8BP8 - chains A and B of the 31 polymer chains in the assembly; structure by electron microscopy, 2.70 A resolution.

Chain A (and B):
Protein: Outer capsid protein VP4
From: Rotavirus A
Notes: chain B of this document is another copy of the same molecule, construct and numbering; everything in this record applies to it too
Reference sequence: A0A1Q2TSK9 (A0A1Q2TSK9_9VIRU); numbering as in UniProt (aligned over 1-776)
Amino-acid sequence (776 residues; row label = number of the first residue in the row):
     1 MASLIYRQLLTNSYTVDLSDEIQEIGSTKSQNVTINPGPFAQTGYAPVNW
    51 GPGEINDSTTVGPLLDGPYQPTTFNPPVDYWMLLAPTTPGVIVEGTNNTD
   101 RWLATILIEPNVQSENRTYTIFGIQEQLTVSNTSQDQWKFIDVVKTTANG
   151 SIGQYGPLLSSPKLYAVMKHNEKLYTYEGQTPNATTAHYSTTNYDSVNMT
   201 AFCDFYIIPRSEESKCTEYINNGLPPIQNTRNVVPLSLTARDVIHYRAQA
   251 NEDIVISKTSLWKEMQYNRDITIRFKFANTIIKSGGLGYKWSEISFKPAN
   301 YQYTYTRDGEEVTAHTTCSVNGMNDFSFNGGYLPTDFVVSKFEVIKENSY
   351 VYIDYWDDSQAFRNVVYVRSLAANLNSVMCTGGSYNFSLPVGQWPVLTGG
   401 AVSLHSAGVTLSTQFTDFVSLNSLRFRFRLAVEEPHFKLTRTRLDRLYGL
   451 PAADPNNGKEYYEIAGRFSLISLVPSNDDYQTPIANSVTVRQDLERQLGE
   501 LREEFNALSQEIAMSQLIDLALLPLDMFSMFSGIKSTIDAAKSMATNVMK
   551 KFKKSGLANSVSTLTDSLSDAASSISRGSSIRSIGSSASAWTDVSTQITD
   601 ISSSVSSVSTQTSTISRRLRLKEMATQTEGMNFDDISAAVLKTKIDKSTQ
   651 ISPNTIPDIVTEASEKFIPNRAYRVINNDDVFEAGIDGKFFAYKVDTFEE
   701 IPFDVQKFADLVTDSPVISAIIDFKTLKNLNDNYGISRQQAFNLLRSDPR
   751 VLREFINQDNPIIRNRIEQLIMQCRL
Unresolved in the structure: 1, 225-249, 478-493, 597-604 (chain B: 225-249, 599-605)
Sequence notes: conflict T185 (Arg in A0A1Q2TSK9), M323 (Val in A0A1Q2TSK9), S737 (Thr in A0A1Q2TSK9), R738 (Lys in A0A1Q2TSK9)

How chain A and chain B interact:
Contacting residue pairs (240):
  L10(A) - F528(B)
  T11(A) - Q8(B)
  T11(A) - D526(B)  hydrogen bond
  T11(A) - M527(B)
  Y14(A) - N12(B)  hydrogen bond
  Y14(A) - T15(B)
  Y14(A) - M527(B)  hydrophobic
  Y14(A) - A545(B)  hydrophobic
  D17(A) - S543(B)
  L18(A) - T15(B)
  L18(A) - S19(B)
  L18(A) - I22(B)  hydrophobic
  E21(A) - I22(B)
  I22(A) - I22(B)  hydrophobic
  I25(A) - G26(B)
  G26(A) - Q31(B)  hydrogen bond (backbone-side chain)
  S27(A) - Q31(B)
  T28(A) - Q31(B)
  K29(A) - N32(B)
  K29(A) - V33(B)
  K29(A) - T34(B)  hydrogen bond (backbone-backbone)
  S30(A) - V33(B)
  S30(A) - T34(B)
  S30(A) - N36(B)
  Q31(A) - V33(B)
  Q31(A) - T34(B)  hydrogen bond (backbone-backbone)
  Q31(A) - I35(B)
  Q31(A) - N36(B)  hydrogen bond (backbone-backbone)
  Q31(A) - I484(B)
  N32(A) - N36(B)  hydrogen bond
  N32(A) - I484(B)  hydrogen bond (backbone-backbone)
  V33(A) - I35(B)  hydrophobic
  V33(A) - N36(B)
  V33(A) - G38(B)
  V33(A) - Q481(B)
  V33(A) - T482(B)
  V33(A) - P483(B)
  T34(A) - Y480(B)
  T34(A) - Q481(B)  hydrogen bond (backbone-backbone)
  T34(A) - T482(B)  hydrogen bond (backbone-backbone)
  I35(A) - P39(B)
  I35(A) - Y480(B)
  N36(A) - F40(B)
  N36(A) - L261(B)
  N36(A) - N477(B)  hydrogen bond (side chain-backbone)
  N36(A) - D478(B)
  N36(A) - Y480(B)
  P37(A) - Y480(B)
  G44(A) - R369(B)  hydrogen bond (backbone-side chain)
  Y45(A) - R369(B)
  A46(A) - R369(B)
  E54(A) - R427(B)  salt bridge
  I55(A) - N56(B)
  N56(A) - N56(B)
  D57(A) - N56(B)  hydrogen bond
  D57(A) - N321(B)
  T59(A) - M323(B)  hydrogen bond (side chain-backbone)
  T59(A) - N324(B)
  T59(A) - D325(B)  hydrogen bond
  T59(A) - K341(B)  hydrogen bond (backbone-side chain)
  V61(A) - D325(B)
  V61(A) - F326(B)  hydrophobic
  P68(A) - N329(B)
  P68(A) - G331(B)
  P68(A) - R443(B)
  Q70(A) - Q70(B)
  Q70(A) - Y332(B)
  Q70(A) - L333(B)
  P71(A) - Q70(B)
  T72(A) - Q70(B)
  Y206(A) - R443(B)  hydrogen bond
  A250(A) - N268(B)
  A250(A) - R269(B)
  A250(A) - D270(B)  hydrogen bond (backbone-backbone)
  A250(A) - D308(B)
  A250(A) - R467(B)
  N251(A) - N268(B)
  N251(A) - D308(B)
  E252(A) - N268(B)  hydrogen bond (backbone-backbone)
  D253(A) - M265(B)
  D253(A) - Q266(B)
  D253(A) - Y267(B)
  D253(A) - N268(B)
  I254(A) - M265(B)
  I254(A) - Q266(B)  hydrogen bond (backbone-backbone)
  V255(A) - K263(B)
  I256(A) - E264(B)  hydrogen bond (backbone-backbone)
  I256(A) - M265(B)
  I256(A) - Q266(B)
  I256(A) - I471(B)  hydrophobic
  S257(A) - K263(B)
  S257(A) - E264(B)  hydrogen bond
  T259(A) - L261(B)
  T259(A) - W262(B)
  T259(A) - D478(B)  hydrogen bond
  S260(A) - S260(B)
  S260(A) - L261(B)
  S260(A) - W262(B)  hydrogen bond (backbone-backbone)
  L261(A) - T259(B)
  L261(A) - S260(B)
  W262(A) - T259(B)
  W262(A) - S260(B)  hydrogen bond (backbone-backbone)
  W262(A) - W262(B)
  W262(A) - L473(B)
  K263(A) - S257(B)
  E264(A) - T43(B)
  E264(A) - I256(B)
  E264(A) - S257(B)  hydrogen bond
  M265(A) - I254(B)
  M265(A) - V255(B)  hydrophobic
  Q266(A) - D253(B)
  Q266(A) - I254(B)  hydrogen bond (backbone-backbone)
  Q266(A) - I256(B)
  Y267(A) - D253(B)
  N268(A) - A250(B)
  N268(A) - E252(B)  hydrogen bond (backbone-backbone)
  N268(A) - I254(B)
  R269(A) - A250(B)
  R269(A) - N251(B)
  R269(A) - E252(B)
  D270(A) - A250(B)
  K290(A) - Y332(B)  hydrogen bond
  E293(A) - K341(B)  salt bridge
  D308(A) - A250(B)  hydrogen bond (side chain-backbone)
  D308(A) - N251(B)  hydrogen bond (side chain-backbone)
  N321(A) - N56(B)
  N321(A) - D57(B)
  G322(A) - D57(B)  hydrogen bond (backbone-backbone)
  M323(A) - S58(B)
  M323(A) - T59(B)  hydrogen bond (backbone-side chain)
  N324(A) - T59(B)  hydrogen bond
  D325(A) - T59(B)
  D325(A) - T60(B)
  D325(A) - V61(B)
  D325(A) - G62(B)
  F326(A) - V61(B)
  S327(A) - V61(B)  hydrogen bond (side chain-backbone)
  S327(A) - G62(B)  hydrogen bond (side chain-backbone)
  S327(A) - L65(B)
  N329(A) - P68(B)
  G330(A) - P68(B)
  G331(A) - P68(B)
  Y332(A) - G67(B)  hydrogen bond (side chain-backbone)
  Y332(A) - P68(B)
  Y332(A) - Y69(B)
  Y332(A) - Q70(B)
  Y332(A) - K290(B)
  Y332(A) - Y332(B)  hydrophobic
  L333(A) - Q70(B)
  S340(A) - V61(B)
  K341(A) - V61(B)
  K341(A) - S292(B)  hydrogen bond (side chain-backbone)
  K341(A) - E293(B)  salt bridge
  K341(A) - S340(B)
  K341(A) - K341(B)
  F342(A) - V61(B)
  Y352(A) - E54(B)  hydrogen bond
  Y367(A) - Y367(B)
  Y367(A) - V368(B)
  Y367(A) - R369(B)
  V368(A) - Y367(B)
  V368(A) - F415(B)  hydrophobic
  R369(A) - G44(B)
  R369(A) - Y45(B)
  R369(A) - A46(B)
  R369(A) - P47(B)
  R369(A) - Y367(B)
  R369(A) - F415(B)
  S370(A) - F415(B)
  S370(A) - F418(B)
  L371(A) - F415(B)
  G408(A) - F415(B)
  V409(A) - T413(B)
  V409(A) - Q414(B)
  V409(A) - F415(B)  hydrogen bond (backbone-backbone)
  T410(A) - S412(B)
  T410(A) - T413(B)
  T410(A) - Q414(B)
  L411(A) - T413(B)
  L411(A) - F415(B)  hydrophobic
  S412(A) - L411(B)
  S412(A) - S412(B)
  T413(A) - V409(B)
  T413(A) - T410(B)
  T413(A) - L411(B)  hydrogen bond (backbone-backbone)
  Q414(A) - V409(B)
  Q414(A) - T410(B)
  Q414(A) - R427(B)
  F415(A) - V368(B)  hydrophobic
  F415(A) - R369(B)
  F415(A) - S370(B)
  F415(A) - L371(B)  hydrophobic
  F415(A) - G408(B)
  F415(A) - V409(B)  hydrogen bond (backbone-backbone)
  R427(A) - E54(B)  salt bridge
  R427(A) - Q414(B)  hydrogen bond
  R427(A) - R425(B)
  R443(A) - P68(B)
  R443(A) - Y206(B)  hydrogen bond
  I471(A) - I256(B)  hydrophobic
  L473(A) - W262(B)  hydrophobic
  L473(A) - Y367(B)  hydrophobic
  S476(A) - T259(B)
  A558(A) - F528(B)
  V561(A) - F528(B)  hydrophobic
  V561(A) - S529(B)
  S562(A) - F528(B)
  S562(A) - S532(B)  hydrogen bond
  T565(A) - L525(B)
  T565(A) - S529(B)
  T565(A) - K642(B)
  L568(A) - D519(B)
  L568(A) - L523(B)  hydrophobic
  S569(A) - K642(B)
  S569(A) - T643(B)
  S569(A) - D646(B)  hydrogen bond
  A571(A) - Q516(B)
  A572(A) - E511(B)
  A572(A) - I512(B)
  A572(A) - A513(B)  hydrogen bond (backbone-backbone)
  A572(A) - Q516(B)
  A572(A) - L517(B)
  A572(A) - T643(B)
  S573(A) - E511(B)
  S573(A) - T643(B)
  S573(A) - K647(B)
  I575(A) - I512(B)
  I575(A) - A513(B)
  S576(A) - E511(B)
  S587(A) - R753(B)
  S587(A) - N757(B)  hydrogen bond
  A588(A) - Q516(B)  hydrogen bond (backbone-side chain)
  S589(A) - D519(B)  hydrogen bond
  A625(A) - P524(B)
  Q627(A) - L522(B)  hydrogen bond (side chain-backbone)
  Q627(A) - L523(B)
  T713(A) - D519(B)
  T713(A) - R753(B)
  D714(A) - R750(B)  salt bridge
  S715(A) - R750(B)  hydrogen bond
Also at the interface, not in a pair above, chain A (127 interface residues in all): N12, F40, T43, P47, T60, G67, K258, V338, E343, T416, L444, K553, L564, S574, W591, N677, L711
Also at the interface, not in a pair above, chain B (133 interface residues in all): L18, K29, P37, D66, D204, L224, K258, G322, D417, L520, A541, T546, M549

In short:
The interface between chain A and chain B involves 127 residues on one side and 133 on the other, with 52
hydrogen bonds and 5 salt bridges. Polar pairs include E54(A)-R427(B), E293(A)-K341(B) and D714(A)-R750(B).
Chain A and chain B are both Outer capsid protein VP4 (Rotavirus A); the structure, SPA of Trypsin untreated
Rotavirus TLP spike, was determined by electron microscopy together with 8CO6 and 8COA from the same study.
